Entry 6JHS (electron microscopy, 3.05 A resolution); this record covers chains C and E of the 5 polymer chains in the assembly.

[Chain C]
Name: VP3
Organism: Human hepatitis A virus Hu/Australia/HM175/1976
Sequence (246 residues; numbered 1 to 246; the number before each row is that of its first residue):
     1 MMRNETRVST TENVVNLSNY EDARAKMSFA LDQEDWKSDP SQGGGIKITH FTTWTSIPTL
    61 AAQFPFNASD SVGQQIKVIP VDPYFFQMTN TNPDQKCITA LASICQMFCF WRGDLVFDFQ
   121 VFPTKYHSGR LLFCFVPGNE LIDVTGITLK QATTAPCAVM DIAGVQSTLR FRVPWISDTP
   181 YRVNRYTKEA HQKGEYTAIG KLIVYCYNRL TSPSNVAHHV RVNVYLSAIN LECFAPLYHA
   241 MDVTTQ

[Chain E]
Name: FAB Heavy Chain
Organism: Mus musculus
Notes: antibody fragment or engineered binder
Sequence (221 residues; numbered 1 to 221; the number before each row is that of its first residue):
     1 EVKLVESGGG LVKPGGSLKL SCAASIHTFN CYGMSWVRQT PEKGLEWVAT IDAASSYTYY
    61 PDSVKGRFTI SRDNAKNTLY LQMSSLRSGD TAMYYCARRD NTTAQYYFDY WGQGTTLTVS
   121 SPKTTPPSVY PLAPASASTA ASMVTLGCLV KGYFPEPVTV TWNSGSLSSG VHTFPAVLQS
   181 DLYTLSSSVT VPSSTWPSET VTCNVAHPAS STKVDKKIVP R
Unresolved in the structure: 136-139
Cystine bridges: Cys-22/Cys-96, Cys-148/Cys-203

[How chain C and chain E interact]
Pairs across the interface - 30 pairs, chain C then chain E:
  Ser-71(C) with Asn-101(E)
  Val-72(C) with Asn-101(E); Thr-102(E); Thr-103(E)
  Gly-73(C) with Asn-101(E)
  Gln-74(C) with Tyr-32(E), hydrogen bond; Asn-101(E)
  Gln-75(C) with Cys-31(E); Tyr-32(E), hydrogen bond (backbone-side chain); Asn-101(E)
  Val-78(C) with Cys-31(E), hydrophobic
  Asp-143(C) with Ala-54(E); Ser-56(E), hydrogen bond; Tyr-57(E)
  Thr-145(C) with Asn-30(E); Cys-31(E); Ala-53(E); Asn-101(E)
  Gly-146(C) with Tyr-106(E), hydrogen bond (backbone-side chain)
  Ile-147(C) with Asn-101(E), hydrogen bond (backbone-side chain)
  Thr-148(C) with Thr-102(E); Thr-103(E); Ala-104(E); Gln-105(E)
  Leu-149(C) with Thr-102(E); Thr-103(E)
  Lys-150(C) with Thr-103(E), hydrogen bond (backbone-backbone); Ala-104(E)
  Gln-246(C) with Thr-28(E); Asn-30(E), hydrogen bond (backbone-side chain)
Other interface residues (no listed pair), chain E (16 interface residues in all): Asp-52, Arg-98

[Overview]
The interface between chain C and chain E involves 14 residues on one side and 16 on the other, with 7
hydrogen bonds. Polar pairs include Gln-74(C)/Tyr-32(E), Gln-75(C)/Tyr-32(E) and Asp-143(C)/Ser-56(E).
Chain C is VP3 (Human hepatitis A virus Hu/Australia/HM175/1976) and chain E is FAB Heavy Chain (Mus
musculus); the structure, The cryo-EM structure of HAV bound to a neutralizing antibody-F7, was determined by
electron microscopy (same publication as 6JHQ, 6JHR and 6JHT).
